PDB entry 7D3C | X-ray diffraction, 2.20 A resolution | chains B and A of the 4 polymer chains in the assembly

[Chain B (and A)]
Name: 3C-like proteinase
Source organism: Middle East respiratory syndrome-related coronavirus
Notes: EC 3.4.19.12, 3.4.22.69; chain A of this document is another copy of the same molecule, construct and numbering; everything in this record applies to it too
UniProtKB: A0A0D3MU45 (A0A0D3MU45_MERS); residues 1-306 here correspond to UniProt positions 3158-3463 (UniProt number = residue number + 3157)
Sequence (306 residues; numbered 1 to 306; the number before each row is that of its first residue):
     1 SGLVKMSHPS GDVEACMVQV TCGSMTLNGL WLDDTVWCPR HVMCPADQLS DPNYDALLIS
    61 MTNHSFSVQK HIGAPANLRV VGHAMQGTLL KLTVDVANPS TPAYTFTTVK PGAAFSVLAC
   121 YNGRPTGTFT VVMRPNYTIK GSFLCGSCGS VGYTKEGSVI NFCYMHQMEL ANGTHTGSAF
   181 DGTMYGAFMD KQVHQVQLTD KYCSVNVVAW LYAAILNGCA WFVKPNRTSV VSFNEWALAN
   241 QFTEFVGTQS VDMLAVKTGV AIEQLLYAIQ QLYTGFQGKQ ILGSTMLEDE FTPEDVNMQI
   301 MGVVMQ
Not modelled in the structure: 72-75, 304-306 (chain A: 304-306)
Construct notes: conflict Asp34 (Asn3191 in A0A0D3MU45)
From the paper describing this entry:
  - catalytic residues: His41, Cys148
  - binding site for N-[(5-methylisoxazol-3-yl)carbonyl]alanyl-L-valyl-N~1~-((1R, 2Z)-4-(benzyloxy)-4-oxo-1-{[(3R)-2-oxopyrrolidin-3-yl]methyl}but-2-enyl)-L-leucinamide: Cys148, His166, Glu169, His175

[Interface between chain B and chain A]
Residue-residue contacts (57):
  Gly2(B) with Gly141(A); Ser142(A), hydrogen bond (backbone-side chain); Gly173(A)
  Val4(B) with Phe129(A), hydrophobic; Lys140(A); Ser142(A)
  Lys5(B) with Thr128(A); Phe129(A)
  Met6(B) with Gly127(A); Thr128(A)
  Ser7(B) with Gly127(A); Thr128(A), hydrogen bond (backbone-backbone)
  His8(B) with Thr128(A)
  Pro9(B) with Ser10(A); Glu14(A); Pro125(A); Thr126(A); Gly127(A)
  Ser10(B) with Pro9(A); Ser10(A), hydrogen bond (side chain-backbone); Glu14(A), hydrogen bond (backbone-side chain)
  Gly11(B) with Gly11(A); Glu14(A), hydrogen bond (backbone-side chain)
  Glu14(B) with Pro9(A); Ser10(A), hydrogen bond (side chain-backbone); Gly11(A), hydrogen bond (side chain-backbone)
  Pro125(B) with Pro9(A)
  Thr126(B) with Pro9(A)
  Gly127(B) with Ser7(A); Pro9(A)
  Thr128(B) with Lys5(A); Met6(A); Ser7(A), hydrogen bond (backbone-backbone); His8(A)
  Phe129(B) with Val4(A), hydrophobic; Lys5(A)
  Lys140(B) with Val4(A)
  Gly141(B) with Gly2(A)
  Ser142(B) with Gly2(A), hydrogen bond (side chain-backbone); Val4(A); Gln299(A), hydrogen bond
  Leu144(B) with Met298(A); Gln299(A); Met301(A)
  Asn172(B) with Asn217(A), hydrogen bond
  Gly173(B) with Gly2(A)
  Asn217(B) with Asn172(A), hydrogen bond (backbone-side chain)
  Gln280(B) with Met286(A), hydrogen bond
  Gly283(B) with Met286(A)
  Thr285(B) with Thr285(A), hydrogen bond
  Met286(B) with Gly283(A)
  Met298(B) with Leu144(A)
  Gln299(B) with Ser142(A), hydrogen bond; Leu144(A)
  Ile300(B) with Leu144(A)
  Met301(B) with Leu144(A)
  Gly302(B) with Leu144(A)
Other interface residues (no listed pair), chain B (34 interface residues in all): Ser1, Leu3, Ser284
Other interface residues (no listed pair), chain A (31 interface residues in all): Ser1, Leu118, Ile300

[Overview]
34 residues of chain B face 31 of chain A across their interface, with 15 hydrogen bonds. Polar pairs include
Gly2(B)-Ser142(A), Ser10(B)-Ser10(A) and Ser10(B)-Glu14(A). The paper reports catalytic residues His41(B) and
Cys148(B); a binding site for N-[(5-methylisoxazol-3-yl)carbonyl]alanyl-L-valyl-N~1~-((1R,
2Z)-4-(benzyloxy)-4-oxo-1-{[(3R)-2-oxopyrrolidin-3-yl]methyl}but-2-enyl)-L-leucinamide at Cys148(B), His166(B)
and Glu169(B) among others.
Both chains are 3C-like proteinase (Middle East respiratory syndrome-related coronavirus). Entry 7D3C (The
newly emerged SARS-like coronavirus HCoV-EMC also has an "Achilles' heel": current effective inhibitor
targeting a ...) was determined by X-ray diffraction.
